Entry 5AX3 (X-ray diffraction, 2.98 A resolution); this record covers chains A and B.

# Chain A
Molecule: Mitogen-activated protein kinase 1
From: Homo sapiens
Notes: EC 2.7.11.24
Reference sequence: P28482 (MK01_HUMAN); the construct has insertions or renumbered stretches relative to UniProt, so the offset changes along the chain: -8 to 191 = UniProt 1-200; 194-350 = UniProt 204-360
Chain sequence (368 residues; row label = number of the first residue in the row; note: 2 numbers in that range are skipped by the numbering (no residue carries them; nothing is unmodelled there); a row labelled like 191A-191C holds insertion residues (191A, then the next letters in order); numbers below 1 keep their minus sign (Gly-16 is residue -16)):
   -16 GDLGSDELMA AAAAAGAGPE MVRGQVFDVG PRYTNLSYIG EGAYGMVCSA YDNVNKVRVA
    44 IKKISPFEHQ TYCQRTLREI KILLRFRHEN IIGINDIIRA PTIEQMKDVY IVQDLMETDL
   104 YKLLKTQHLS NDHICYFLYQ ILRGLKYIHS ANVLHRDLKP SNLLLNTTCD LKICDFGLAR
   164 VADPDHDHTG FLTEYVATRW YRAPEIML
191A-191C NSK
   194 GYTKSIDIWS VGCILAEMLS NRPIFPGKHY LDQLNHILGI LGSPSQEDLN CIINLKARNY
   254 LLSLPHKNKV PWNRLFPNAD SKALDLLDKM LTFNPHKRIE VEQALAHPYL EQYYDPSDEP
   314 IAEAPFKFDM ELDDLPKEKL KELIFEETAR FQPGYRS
Disordered / not traced: -16 to 0, 25-26, 166-173, 180, 191A-191C, 242-247, 349-350
Differences from the reference sequence: expression tag (-16 to -9)
Small-molecule neighbours: 5-iodotubercidin (5ID; (2R,3R,4S,5R)-2-(4-amino-5-iodo-7H-pyrrolo[2,3-d]pyrimidin-7-yl)-5-(hydroxymethyl)tetrahydrofuran-3,4-diol): Ile22, Glu24, Val30, Ala43, Lys45, Ile75, Gln96, Asp97, Leu98, Met99, Asp102, Lys105, Ser144, Leu147
Swiss-Prot annotation at these positions:
  - DNA-binding region: Lys249 to Arg267
  - motif: Thr176 to Tyr178 (TXY), Asp308 to Glu312 (Cytoplasmic retention motif), Ala317 to Met323 (Nuclear translocation motif)
  - active site: Asp140 (Proton acceptor)
  - binding site (ATP): Ile22 to Val30, Lys45
  - modified residue: Ala-7 (N-acetylalanine), Ser20 (Phosphoserine), Thr176 (Phosphothreonine), Tyr178 (Phosphotyrosine), Thr181 (Phosphothreonine), Ser236 (Phosphoserine), Ser238 (Phosphoserine), Ser274 (Phosphoserine)

# Chain B
Molecule: allosteric and ATP-competitive inhibitor
Chain sequence (12 residues; each row starts with the number of its first residue):
   349 LVKKYILALW NE

# Chain A / chain B interface
Residue-residue contacts - 18 pairs, chain A then chain B:
  Met99(A) with Glu360(B)
  Glu100(A) with Trp358(B); Asn359(B), hydrogen bond (side chain-backbone); Glu360(B)
  Thr101(A) with Trp358(B); Glu360(B)
  Lys105(A) with Glu360(B), salt bridge
  Leu106(A) with Leu357(B), hydrophobic
  Gln110(A) with Asn359(B)
  His116(A) with Leu355(B)
  Tyr119(A) with Lys352(B)
  Phe120(A) with Leu357(B), hydrophobic
  Thr150(A) with Leu355(B); Ala356(B)
  Cys152(A) with Leu355(B), hydrogen bond (side chain-backbone); Leu357(B), hydrophobic
  Gln305(A) with Tyr353(B), hydrogen bond
  Tyr306(A) with Tyr353(B)
Also at the interface, not in a pair above, chain A (18 interface residues in all): Ile22, Glu72, Leu148, Asn149, Thr151

# Overview
18 residues of chain A and 8 residues of chain B are in contact; the contacts include 3 hydrogen bonds and 1
salt bridge. Polar contacts include Lys105(A)-Glu360(B), Glu100(A)-Asn359(B) and Cys152(A)-Leu355(B). Ligands
of chain A: 5-iodotubercidin.
Chain A is Mitogen-activated protein kinase 1 (Homo sapiens) and chain B is allosteric and ATP-competitive
inhibitor; the structure, Crystal structure of ERK2 complexed with allosteric and ATP-competitive inhibitors,
was determined by X-ray diffraction.
